Entry 7W7G (electron microscopy, 3.20 A resolution); this record covers chains A and C of the 4 polymer chains in the assembly.

# Chain A
Name: Protein unc-79 homolog
Source organism: Mus musculus
UniProtKB: E5CYJ9 (E5CYJ9_MOUSE); residue numbers follow UniProt; this construct covers 1-2654
Sequence (2654 residues; each row starts with the number of its first residue):
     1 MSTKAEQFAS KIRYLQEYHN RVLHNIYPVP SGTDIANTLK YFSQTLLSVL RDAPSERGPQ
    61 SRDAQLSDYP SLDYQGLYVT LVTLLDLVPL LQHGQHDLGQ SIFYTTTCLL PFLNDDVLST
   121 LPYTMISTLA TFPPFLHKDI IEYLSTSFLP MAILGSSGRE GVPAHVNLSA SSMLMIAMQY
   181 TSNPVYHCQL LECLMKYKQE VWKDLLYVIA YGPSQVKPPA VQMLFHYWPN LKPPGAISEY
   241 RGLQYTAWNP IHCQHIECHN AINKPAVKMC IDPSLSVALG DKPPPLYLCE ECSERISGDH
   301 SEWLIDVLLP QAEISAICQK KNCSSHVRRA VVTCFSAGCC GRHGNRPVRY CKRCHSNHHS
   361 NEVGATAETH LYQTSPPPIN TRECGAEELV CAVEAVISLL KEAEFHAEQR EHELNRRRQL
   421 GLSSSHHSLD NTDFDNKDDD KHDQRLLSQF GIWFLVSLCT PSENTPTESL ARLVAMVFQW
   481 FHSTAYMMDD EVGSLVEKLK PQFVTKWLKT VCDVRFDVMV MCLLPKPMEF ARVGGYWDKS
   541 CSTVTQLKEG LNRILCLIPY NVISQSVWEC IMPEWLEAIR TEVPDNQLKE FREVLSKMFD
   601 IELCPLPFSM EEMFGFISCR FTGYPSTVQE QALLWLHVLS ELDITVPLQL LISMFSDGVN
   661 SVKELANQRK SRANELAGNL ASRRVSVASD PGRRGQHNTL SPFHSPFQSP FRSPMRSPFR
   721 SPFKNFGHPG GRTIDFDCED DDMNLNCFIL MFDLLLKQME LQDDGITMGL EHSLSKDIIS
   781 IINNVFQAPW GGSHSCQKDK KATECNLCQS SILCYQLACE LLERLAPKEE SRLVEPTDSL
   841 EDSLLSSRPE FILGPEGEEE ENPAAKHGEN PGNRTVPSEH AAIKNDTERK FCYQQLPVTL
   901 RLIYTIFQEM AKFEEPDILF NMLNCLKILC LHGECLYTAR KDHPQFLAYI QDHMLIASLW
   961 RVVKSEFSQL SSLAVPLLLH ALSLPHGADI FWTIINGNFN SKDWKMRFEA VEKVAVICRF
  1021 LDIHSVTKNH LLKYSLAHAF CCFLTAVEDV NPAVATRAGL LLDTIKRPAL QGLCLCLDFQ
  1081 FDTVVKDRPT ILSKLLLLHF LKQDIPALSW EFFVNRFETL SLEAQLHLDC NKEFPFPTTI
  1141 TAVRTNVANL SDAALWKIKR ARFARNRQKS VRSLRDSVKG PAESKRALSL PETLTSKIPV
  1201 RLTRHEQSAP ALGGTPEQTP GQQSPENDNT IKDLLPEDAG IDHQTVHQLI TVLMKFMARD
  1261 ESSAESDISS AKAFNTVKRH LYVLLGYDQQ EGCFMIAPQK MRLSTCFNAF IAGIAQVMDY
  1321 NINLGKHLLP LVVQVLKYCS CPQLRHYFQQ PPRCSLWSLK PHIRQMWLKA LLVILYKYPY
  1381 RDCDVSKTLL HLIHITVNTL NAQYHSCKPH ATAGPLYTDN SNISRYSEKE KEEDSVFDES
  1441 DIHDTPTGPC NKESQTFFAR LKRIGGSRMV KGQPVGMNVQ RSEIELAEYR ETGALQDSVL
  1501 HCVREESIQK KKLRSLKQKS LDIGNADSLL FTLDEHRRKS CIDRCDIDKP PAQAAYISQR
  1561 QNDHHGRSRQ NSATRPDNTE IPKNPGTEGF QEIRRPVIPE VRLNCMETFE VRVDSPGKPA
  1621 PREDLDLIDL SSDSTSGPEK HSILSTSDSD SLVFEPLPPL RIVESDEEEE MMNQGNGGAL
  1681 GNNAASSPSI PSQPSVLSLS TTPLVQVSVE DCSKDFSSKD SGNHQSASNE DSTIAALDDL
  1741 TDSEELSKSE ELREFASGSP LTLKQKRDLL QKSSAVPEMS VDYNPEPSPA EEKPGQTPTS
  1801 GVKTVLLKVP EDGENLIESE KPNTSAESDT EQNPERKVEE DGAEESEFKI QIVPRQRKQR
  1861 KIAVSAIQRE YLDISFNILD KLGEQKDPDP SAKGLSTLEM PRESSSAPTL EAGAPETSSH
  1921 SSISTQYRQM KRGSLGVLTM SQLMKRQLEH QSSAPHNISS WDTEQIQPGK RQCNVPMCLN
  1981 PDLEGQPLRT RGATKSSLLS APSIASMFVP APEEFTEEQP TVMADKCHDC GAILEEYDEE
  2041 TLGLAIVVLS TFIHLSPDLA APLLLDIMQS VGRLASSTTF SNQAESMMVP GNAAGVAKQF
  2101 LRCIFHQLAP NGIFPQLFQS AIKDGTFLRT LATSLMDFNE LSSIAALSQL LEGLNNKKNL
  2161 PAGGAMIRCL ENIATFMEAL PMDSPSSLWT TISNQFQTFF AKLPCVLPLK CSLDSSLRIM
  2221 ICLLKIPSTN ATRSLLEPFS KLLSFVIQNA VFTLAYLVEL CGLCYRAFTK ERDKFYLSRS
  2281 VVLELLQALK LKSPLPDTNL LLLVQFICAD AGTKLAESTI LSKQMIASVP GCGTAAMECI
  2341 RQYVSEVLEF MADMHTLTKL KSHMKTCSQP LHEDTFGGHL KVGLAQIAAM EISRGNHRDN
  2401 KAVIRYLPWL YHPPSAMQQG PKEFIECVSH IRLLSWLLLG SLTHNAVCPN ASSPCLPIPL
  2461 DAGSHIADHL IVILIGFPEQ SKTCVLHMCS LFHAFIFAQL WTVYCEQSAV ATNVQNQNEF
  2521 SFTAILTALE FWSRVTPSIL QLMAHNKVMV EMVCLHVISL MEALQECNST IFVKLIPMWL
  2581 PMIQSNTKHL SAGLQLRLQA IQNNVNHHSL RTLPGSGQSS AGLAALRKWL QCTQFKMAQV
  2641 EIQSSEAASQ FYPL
Disordered / not traced: 1-8, 23-31, 50-73, 90-96, 113-115, 152-166, 236-388, 408-442, 527-540, 674-739, 791-804, 837-889, 1182-1229, 1409-2020, 2311-2332, 2364-2374, 2513-2520, 2604-2623, 2651-2654

# Chain C
Name: Sodium leak channel non-selective protein
Source organism: Rattus norvegicus
UniProtKB: Q6Q760 (NALCN_RAT); numbering as in UniProt (aligned over 1-1738)
Sequence (1738 residues; each row starts with the number of its first residue):
     1 MLKRKQSSRV EAQPVTDFGP DESLSDNADI LWINKPWVHS LLRICAIISV ISVCMNTPMT
    61 FEHYPPLQYV TFTLDTLLMF LYTAEMIAKM HIRGIVKGDS SYVKDRWCVF DGFMVFCLWV
   121 SLVLQVFEIA DIVDQMSPWG MLRIPRPLIM IRAFRIYFRF ELPRTRITNI LKRSGEQIWS
   181 VSIFLLFFLL LYGILGVQMF GTFTYHCVVN DTKPGNVTWN SLAIPDTHCS PELEEGYQCP
   241 PGFKCMDLED LGLSRQELGY SGFNEIGTSI FTVYEASSQE GWVFLMYRAI DSFPRWRSYF
   301 YFITLIFFLA WLVKNVFIAV IIETFAEIRV QFQQMWGTRS STTSTATTQM FHEDAAGGWQ
   361 LVAVDVNKPQ GRAPACLQKM MRSSVFHMFI LSMVTVDVIV AASNYYKGEN FRRQYDEFYL
   421 AEVAFTVLFD LEALLKIWCL GFTGYISSSL HKFELLLVIG TTLHVYPDLY HSQFTYFQVL
   481 RVVRLIKISP ALEDFVYKIF GPGKKLGSLV VFTASLLIVM SAISLQMFCF VEELDRFTTF
   541 PRAFMSMFQI LTQEGWVDVM DQTLNAVGHM WAPLVAIYFI LYHLFATLIL LSLFVAVILD
   601 NLELDEDLKK LKQLKQSEAN ADTKEKLPLR LRIFEKFPNR PQMVKISKLP SDFTVPKIRE
   661 SFMKQFIDRQ QQDTCCLFRI LPSTSSSSCD NPKRPTVEDN KYIDQKLRKS VFSIRARNLL
   721 EKETAVTKIL RACTRQRMLS GSFEGQPAKE RSILSVQHHI RQERRSLRHG SNSQRISRGK
   781 SLETLTQDHS NTVRYRNAQR EDSEIKMIQE KKEQAEMKRK VQEEELRENH PYFDKPLFIV
   841 GREHRFRNFC RVVVRARFNA SKTDPVTGAV KNTKYHQLYD LLGLVTYLDW VMITVTICSC
   901 ISMMFESPFR RVMHAPTLQI AEYVFVIFMS IELNLKIMAD GLFFTPTAVI RDFGGVMDIF
   961 IYLVSLIFLC WMPQNVPAES GAQLLMVLRC LRPLRIFKLV PQMRKVVREL FSGFKEIFLV
  1021 SILLLTLMLV FASFGVQLFA GKLAKCNDPN IIRREDCNGI FRINVSVSKN LNLKLRPGEK
  1081 KPGFWVPRVW ANPRNFNFDN VGNAMLALFE VLSLKGWVEV RDVIIHRVGP IHGIYIHVFV
  1141 FLGCMIGLTL FVGVVIANFN ENKGTALLTV DQRRWEDLKS RLKIAQPLHL PPRPDNDGFR
  1201 AKMYDITQHP FFKRTIALLV LAQSVLLSVK WDVEDPVTVP LATMSVVFTF IFVLEVTMKI
  1261 IAMSPAGFWQ SRRNRYDLLV TSLGVVWVVL HFALLNAYTY MMGACVIVFR FFSICGKHVT
  1321 LKMLLLTVVV SMYKSFFIIV GMFLLLLCYA FAGVVLFGTV KYGENINRHA NFSSAGKAIT
  1381 VLFRIVTGED WNKIMHDCMV QPPFCTPDEF TYWATDCGNY AGALMYFCSF YVIIAYIMLN
  1441 LLVAIIVENF SLFYSTEEDQ LLSYNDLRHF QIIWNMVDDK REGVIPTFRV KFLLRLLRGR
  1501 LEVDLDKDKL LFKHMCYEME RLHNGGDVTF HDVLSMLSYR SVDIRKSLQL EELLAREQLE
  1561 YTIEEEVAKQ TIRMWLKKCL KRIRAKQQQS CSIIHSLRES QQQELSRFLN PPSIETTQPS
  1621 EDTNANSQDH NTQPESSSQQ QLLSPTLSDR GGSRQDAADT GKPQRKIGQW RLPSAPKPIS
  1681 HSVSSVNLRF GGRTTMKSVV CKMNPMPDTA SCGSEVKKWW TRQLTVESDE SGDDLLDI
Disordered / not traced: 1-30, 96-104, 337-347, 364-373, 617-640, 670-701, 741-842, 859-872, 1579-1738
Construct notes: conflict Ser52 (Pro in Q6Q760), Ala748 (Thr in Q6Q760)
Disulfide bonds: Cys207-Cys239, Cys229-Cys245, Cys1046-Cys1057, Cys1405-Cys1417
Covalently attached groups: N-acetylglucosamine (NAG) linked to Asn210, Asn216, Asn1064
Curated features (UniProtKB/Swiss-Prot):
  - glycosylation (N-linked (GlcNAc...) asparagine): Asn210, Asn216, Asn1064
  - mutagenesis: Glu1389 (E1389A: Affects ion seletivity), Asp1390 (D1390A: Affects ion seletivity)
What the authors report for this chain:
  - mutagenesis - I658A/F662A/M663A/F666A/I667A: abolished binding to UNC79-UNC80 heterodimer
  - mutagenesis - R717A/K722A/V726A/I729A/L730A: decreased binding to UNC79-UNC80
  - conformationally variable residues (order/disorder transition): Arg751 to Arg765

# How chain A and chain C interact
Pairs across the interface (31; chain A residue first):
  Gln809(A) with Leu707(C); Val711(C)
  Ile812(A) with Ser710(C); Ile714(C), hydrophobic
  Leu813(A) with Lys706(C)
  Pro916(A) with Arg717(C)
  Asp917(A) with Ser713(C); Arg717(C), salt bridge
  Gln969(A) with Arg717(C)
  Pro2057(A) with Leu361(C), hydrophobic
  Asp2058(A) with Leu361(C)
  Ala2061(A) with Phe351(C), hydrophobic; Trp359(C); Gln360(C)
  Pro2062(A) with Trp359(C)
  Leu2064(A) with Phe351(C), hydrophobic; Trp359(C), hydrophobic
  Leu2065(A) with Trp359(C), hydrophobic
  Met2068(A) with Trp359(C), hydrophobic
  Leu2108(A) with Phe351(C), hydrophobic
  Pro2110(A) with Met350(C)
  Asn2111(A) with Gln349(C); Met350(C); Phe351(C), hydrogen bond (backbone-backbone)
  Gly2112(A) with Met350(C); Phe351(C)
  Gln2116(A) with His352(C); Glu353(C); Trp359(C), hydrogen bond
  Leu2117(A) with Trp359(C), hydrophobic
  Ser2120(A) with Trp359(C)
Also at the interface, not in a pair above, chain A (25 interface residues in all): Cys808, Glu915, Phe967, Ile2113, Gln2119
Also at the interface, not in a pair above, chain C (16 interface residues in all): Ile703
From the paper, about this interface:
  - residue pairs: Asp917(A)-Arg717(C) (salt bridge)
  - interface residues, chain A: Ala2061(A), Leu2064(A), Leu2065(A), Met2068(A), Ile2113(A), Leu2117(A)
  - interface residues, chain C: Thr348(C), Phe351(C), Trp359(C), Leu361(C)

# Summary
25 residues of chain A face 16 of chain C across their interface, with 2 hydrogen bonds and 1 salt bridge.
Polar contacts include Asp917(A)-Arg717(C), Gln2116(A)-Trp359(C) and Asn2111(A)-Phe351(C). The authors report
a salt bridge between Asp917(A) and Arg717(C). The paper reports that I658A/F662A/M663A/F666A/I667A of chain C
abolish binding to UNC79-UNC80 heterodimer; interface residues Ala2061(A), Leu2064(A) and Thr348(C) among
others.
Chain A is Protein unc-79 homolog (Mus musculus) and chain C is Sodium leak channel non-selective protein
(Rattus norvegicus); the structure, Structure of Mammalian NALCN-FAM155A-UNC79-UNC80 quanternary complex, was
determined by electron microscopy.
